Entry 5NO4 (electron microscopy, 5.16 A resolution (low resolution: residue-level contacts below are approximate; hydrogen-bond / salt-bridge calls are withheld)); this record covers chains A and T of the 20 polymer chains in the assembly.

== Chain A ==
Molecule: 16S ribosomal RNA
Organism: Escherichia coli (strain K12)
Sequence (1534 nucleotides; row label = number of the first residue in the row):
     1 AAAUUGAAGAGUUUGAUCAUGGCUCAGAUUGAACGCUGGCGGCAGGCCUA
    51 ACACAUGCAAGUCGAACGGUAACAGGAAGAAGCUUGCUUCUUUGCUGACG
   101 AGUGGCGGACGGGUGAGUAAUGUCUGGGAAACUGCCUGAUGGAGGGGGAU
   151 AACUACUGGAAACGGUAGCUAAUACCGCAUAACGUCGCAAGACCAAAGAG
   201 GGGGACCUUCGGGCCUCUUGCCAUCGGAUGUGCCCAGAUGGGAUUAGCUA
   251 GUAGGUGGGGUAACGGCUCACCUAGGCGACGAUCCCUAGCUGGUCUGAGA
   301 GGAUGACCAGCCACACUGGAACUGAGACACGGUCCAGACUCCUACGGGAG
   351 GCAGCAGUGGGGAAUAUUGCACAAUGGGCGCAAGCCUGAUGCAGCCAUGC
   401 CGCGUGUAUGAAGAAGGCCUUCGGGUUGUAAAGUACUUUCAGCGGGGAGG
   451 AAGGGAGUAAAGUUAAUACCUUUGCUCAUUGACGUUACCCGCAGAAGAAG
   501 CACCGGCUAACUCCGUGCCAGCAGCCXCGGUAAUACGGAGGGUGCAAGCG
   551 UUAAUCGGAAUUACUGGGCGUAAAGCGCACGCAGGCGGUUUGUUAAGUCA
   601 GAUGUGAAAUCCCCGGGCUCAACCUGGGAACUGCAUCUGAUACUGGCAAG
   651 CUUGAGUCUCGUAGAGGGGGGUAGAAUUCCAGGUGUAGCGGUGAAAUGCG
   701 UAGAGAUCUGGAGGAAUACCGGUGGCGAAGGCGGCCCCCUGGACGAAGAC
   751 UGACGCUCAGGUGCGAAAGCGUGGGGAGCAAACAGGAUUAGAUACCCUGG
   801 UAGUCCACGCCGUAAACGAUGUCGACUUGGAGGUUGUGCCCUUGAGGCGU
   851 GGCUUCCGGAGCUAACGCGUUAAGUCGACCGCCUGGGGAGUACGGCCGCA
   901 AGGUUAAAACUCAAAUGAAUUGACGGGGGCCCGCACAAGCGGUGGAGCAU
   951 GUGGUUUAAUUCGAUGXAACGCGAAGAACCUUACCUGGUCUUGACAUCCA
  1001 CGGAAGUUUUCAGAGAUGAGAAUGUGCCUUCGGGAACCGUGAGACAGGUG
  1051 CUGCAUGGCUGUCGUCAGCUCGUGUUGUGAAAUGUUGGGUUAAGUCCCGC
  1101 AACGAGCGCAACCCUUAUCCUUUGUUGCCAGCGGUCCGGCCGGGAACUCA
  1151 AAGGAGACUGCCAGUGAUAAACUGGAGGAAGGUGGGGAUGACGUCAAGUC
  1201 AUCAUGGCCCUUACGACCAGGGCUACACACGUGCUACAAUGGCGCAUACA
  1251 AAGAGAAGCGACCUCGCGAGAGCAAGCGGACCUCAUAAAGUGCGUCGUAG
  1301 UCCGGAUUGGAGUCUGCAACUCGACUCCAUGAAGUCGGAAUCGCUAGUAA
  1351 UCGUGGAUCAGAAUGCCACGGUGAAUACGUUCCCGGGCCUUGUACACACC
  1401 GCCCGUXACACCAUGGGAGUGGGUUGCAAAAGAAGUAGGUAGCUUAACCU
  1451 UCGGGAGGGCGCUUACCACUUUGUGAUUCAUGACUGGGGUGAAGUCGUAA
  1501 CAAGGUAACCGUAGGGGAACCUGCGGUUGGAUCA
Modified / non-standard residues: PSU (pseudouridine-5'-monophosphate) at position 516, G7M (N7-methyl-guanosine-5'-monophosphate) at position 527, 2MG (2N-methylguanosine-5'-monophosphate) at position 966, 5MC (5-methylcytidine-5'-monophosphate) at position 967, 2MG (2N-methylguanosine-5'-monophosphate) at position 1207, 4OC (4n,o2'-methylcytidine-5'-monophosphate) at position 1402, 5MC (5-methylcytidine-5'-monophosphate) at position 1407, UR3 (3-methyluridine-5'-monophoshate) at position 1498, 2MG (2N-methylguanosine-5'-monophosphate) at position 1516, MA6 (6N-dimethyladenosine-5'-monophoshate) at position 1518, MA6 (6N-dimethyladenosine-5'-monophoshate) at position 1519
Ion coordination: Mg2+ site 1 near G21 (its only coordinating residue here); Mg2+ site 2 near G100 (its only coordinating residue here); Mg2+ site 3 near G113 (its only coordinating residue here); Mg2+ site 4 near U114 (its only coordinating residue here); Mg2+ site 5: A116, G117, G289; Mg2+ site 6: G145, A197; Mg2+ site 7: A174, C175; Mg2+ site 8: U180, C194, A195; Mg2+ site 9 near C328 (its only coordinating residue here); Mg2+ site 10 near A329 (its only coordinating residue here); Mg2+ site 11 near C352 (its only coordinating residue here); Mg2+ site 12: C355, A356; 35 more Mg2+ sites not listed

== Chain T ==
Protein: 30S ribosomal protein S20
Organism: Escherichia coli (strain K12)
Reference sequence: P0A7U7 (RS20_ECOLI); residue numbers follow UniProt; this construct covers 2-87
Sequence (86 residues; each row starts with the number of its first residue):
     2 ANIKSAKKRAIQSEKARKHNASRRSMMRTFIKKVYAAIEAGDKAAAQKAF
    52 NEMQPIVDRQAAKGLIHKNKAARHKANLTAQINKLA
Ion coordination: Mg2+ near Asn78 (its only coordinating residue here)

== How chain A and chain T interact ==
Contacting residue pairs (71; chain A residue first):
  A60(A) with Ile4(T)
  G61(A) with Ile4(T); Ser6(T)
  U103(A) with Lys9(T); Ile12(T)
  G104(A) with Lys9(T); Gln13(T)
  G105(A) with Gln13(T)
  C106(A) with Arg10(T)
  G107(A) with Arg10(T)
  G108(A) with Arg10(T)
  C132(A) with His68(T); Asn70(T)
  U133(A) with His68(T)
  C175(A) with His20(T)
  C176(A) with His20(T); Arg24(T); Lys64(T)
  G177(A) with Arg24(T); Arg60(T)
  C178(A) with Arg60(T)
  G184(A) with Lys69(T)
  U185(A) with Lys69(T); Lys76(T)
  C186(A) with Lys76(T); Ala77(T); Thr80(T)
  G187(A) with Ala77(T); Thr80(T)
  A192(A) with Asn52(T); Gln55(T)
  C193(A) with Gln55(T); Asp59(T)
  C194(A) with Asp59(T)
  A195(A) with Arg60(T)
  A223(A) with Ala63(T)
  U224(A) with Lys69(T)
  G258(A) with Gln82(T)
  G259(A) with Tyr36(T)
  G260(A) with His75(T)
  U261(A) with Lys71(T); Arg74(T)
  A262(A) with His68(T); Asn70(T); Lys71(T); Arg74(T)
  A263(A) with Arg74(T)
  C322(A) with Arg18(T)
  U323(A) with Ala17(T); Asn21(T); Arg25(T)
  G324(A) with Asn21(T)
  G331(A) with Asn3(T)
  G332(A) with Asn3(T); Ile4(T); Ala7(T)
  U333(A) with Ala2(T)
  G351(A) with Asn3(T)
  A1437(A) with Arg29(T)
  G1438(A) with Arg29(T); Lys33(T)
  G1439(A) with Lys33(T)
  A1456(A) with Lys34(T)
  G1457(A) with Met27(T); Thr30(T); Lys34(T)
  G1458(A) with Ser23(T); Ser26(T); Met27(T); Thr30(T)
  G1459(A) with Ala22(T)
Other interface residues (no listed pair), chain A (51 interface residues in all): U62, A131, U150, A196, C225, A325, G350
Other interface residues (no listed pair), chain T (47 interface residues in all): Ser14, Lys16, Phe31, Phe51, Gly65, Ala73, Asn78

== In short ==
Chain A and chain T form an interface of 51 and 47 residues respectively. The Mg2+ site 5 is built by A116(A),
G117(A) and G289(A). G145(A) and A197(A) coordinate Mg2+ site 6.
Chain A is 16S ribosomal RNA and chain T is 30S ribosomal protein S20, both from Escherichia coli (strain
K12); the structure, RsgA-GDPNP bound to the 30S ribosomal subunit (RsgA assembly intermediate with uS3), was
determined by electron microscopy, deposited together with 5NO2.
